Entry 3UAW (X-ray diffraction, 1.20 A resolution); this record covers chain A.

Chain A:
Molecule: Purine nucleoside phosphorylase deoD-type
From: Bacillus cereus
Notes: EC 2.4.2.1
UniProtKB: Q5EEL8 (DEOD_BACCE); residue numbers follow UniProt; this construct covers 1-235
Amino-acid sequence (235 residues; each row starts with the number of its first residue):
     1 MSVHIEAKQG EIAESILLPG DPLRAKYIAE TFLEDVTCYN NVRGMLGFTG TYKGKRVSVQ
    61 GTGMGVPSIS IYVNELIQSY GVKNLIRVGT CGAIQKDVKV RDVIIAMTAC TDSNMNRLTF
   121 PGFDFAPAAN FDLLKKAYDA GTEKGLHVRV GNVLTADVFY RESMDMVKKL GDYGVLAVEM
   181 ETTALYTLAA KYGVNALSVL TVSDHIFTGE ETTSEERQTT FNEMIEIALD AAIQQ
Disordered / not traced: 1, 235
Ligand contacts: adenosine (ADN): His4, Arg43, Met64, Ile71, Arg87, Thr90, Cys91, Gly92, Phe159, Val178, Glu179, Met180, Glu181, Ser203, Asp204, Ile206
UniProt features mapped onto this chain:
  - active site: Asp204 (Proton donor)
  - binding site (a purine D-ribonucleoside): His4, Glu162, Glu179 to Glu181, Ser203, Asp204
  - binding site (phosphate): Gly20, Arg24, Arg43, Arg87 to Thr90
  - site: Arg217 (Important for catalytic activity)
From the paper describing this entry:
  - binding site for sulfate ion: Gly20, Arg43, Arg87, Thr90
  - binding site for adenosine: His4, Val178, Met180, Glu181, Asp204, Ile206
  - contacts within the chain: Arg101-Glu216 (hydrogen bond), Ser203-Asp204 (hydrogen bond)
  - catalytic residues: Asp204
  - conformationally variable residues (loop rearrangement): Phe207 to Arg217

Overview:
Chain A binds adenosine. Curated annotation (UniProt) lists active-site residue Asp204, 7 purine
D-ribonucleoside-binding residues and 7 phosphate-binding residues. The paper reports the catalytic residue
Asp204; a binding site for adenosine at His4, Val178 and Met180 among others.
Chain A is Purine nucleoside phosphorylase deoD-type (Bacillus cereus); the structure, Crystal structure of
adenosine phosphorylase from Bacillus cereus complexed with adenosine, was determined by X-ray diffraction
(same publication as 3UAV, 3UAX, 3UAY and 3UAZ).
